7EZK - chains A and D of the 5 polymer chains in the assembly; structure by electron microscopy, 3.10 A resolution.

Chain A:
Name: Chimera of Guanine nucleotide-binding protein G(i) subunit alpha-1 and Guanine nucleotide-binding protein G(s) subunit alpha isoforms short
From: Homo sapiens
UniProt: chimeric construct of P63096, P63092: residues 1-18 from P63096 (GNAI1_HUMAN) positions 1-18 (same numbers); residues 19-59 from P63092 positions 26-66 (UniProt number = residue number + 7); residues 60-180 from P63096 (GNAI1_HUMAN) positions 60-180 (same numbers); residues 181-361 from P63092 positions 204-384 (UniProt number = residue number + 23)
Chain sequence (361 residues; numbered 1 to 361; the number before each row is that of its first residue):
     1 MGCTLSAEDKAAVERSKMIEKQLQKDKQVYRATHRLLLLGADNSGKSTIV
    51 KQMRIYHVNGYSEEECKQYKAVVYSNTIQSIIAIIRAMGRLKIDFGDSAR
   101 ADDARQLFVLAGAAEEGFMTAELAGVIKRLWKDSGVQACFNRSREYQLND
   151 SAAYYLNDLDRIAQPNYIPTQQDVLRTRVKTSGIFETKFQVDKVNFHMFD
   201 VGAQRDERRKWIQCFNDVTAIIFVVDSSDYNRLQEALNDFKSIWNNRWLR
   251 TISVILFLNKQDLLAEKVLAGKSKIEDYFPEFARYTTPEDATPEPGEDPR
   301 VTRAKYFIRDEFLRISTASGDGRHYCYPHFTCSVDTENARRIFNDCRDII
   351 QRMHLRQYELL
Not modelled in the structure: 1-5, 53-181
Sequence notes: engineered mutation Asp42 (Gly49 in P63092), Asn43 (Glu50 in P63092), Tyr56 (Leu63 in P63092), Ala203 (Gly226 in P63092), Asp226 (Ala249 in P63092), Asp229 (Ser252 in P63092), Asp239 (Leu272 in P63092), Ser333 (Ala366 in P63092), Ala339 (Ile372 in P63092), Ile342 (Val375 in P63092)
Curated features (UniProtKB/Swiss-Prot):
  - lipidation: Gly2 (N-myristoyl glycine), Cys3 (S-palmitoyl cysteine)
  - region: Asp173 to Lys180 (G2 motif)
  - binding site (GTP): Ser151, Leu175 to Lys180
  - modified residue: Arg178 (ADP-ribosylarginine)

Chain D:
Name: Cholecystokinin receptor type A
From: Homo sapiens
UniProt: P32238 (CCKAR_HUMAN); residue numbers follow UniProt; this construct covers 1-428
Chain sequence (428 residues; each row starts with the number of its first residue):
     1 MDVVDSLLVNGSNITPPCELGLENETLFCLDQPRPSKEWQPAVQILLYSL
    51 IFLLSVLGNTLVITVLIRNKRMRTVTNIFLLSLAVSDLMLCLFCMPFNLI
   101 PNLLKDFIFGSAVCKTTTYFMGTSVSVSTFNLVAISLERYGAICKPLQSR
   151 VWQTKSHALKVIAATWCLSFTIMTPYPIYSNLVPFTKNNNQTANMCRFLL
   201 PNDVMQQSWHTFLLLILFLIPGIVMMVAYGLISLELYQGIKFEASQKKSA
   251 KERKPSTTSSGKYEDSDGCYLQKTRPPRKLELRQLSTGSSSRANRIRSNS
   301 SAANLMAKKRVIRMLIVIVVLFFLCWMPIFSANAWRAYDTASAERRLSGT
   351 PISFILLLSYTSSCVNPIIYCFMNKRFRLGFMATFPCCPNPGPPGARGEV
   401 GEEEEGGTTGASLSRFSYSHMSASVPPQ
Not modelled in the structure: 1-37, 247-300, 386-428
Disulfides: Cys114-Cys196
Curated features (UniProtKB/Swiss-Prot):
  - lipidation: Cys387 (S-palmitoyl cysteine)
  - glycosylation (N-linked (GlcNAc...) asparagine): Asn10, Asn24, Asn190
Reported in the primary citation:
  - mutagenesis - I296G: unchanged binding to Chimera of Guanine nucleotide-binding protein G(i) subunit alpha-1 and Guanine nucleotide-binding protein G(s) subunit alpha isoforms short (chain A)
  - mutagenesis - I296G: unchanged signaling with Chimera of Guanine nucleotide-binding protein G(i) subunit alpha-1 and Guanine nucleotide-binding protein G(s) subunit alpha isoforms short (chain A)
  - mutagenesis - F107A, R197A, N333A, R336A, E344A, L347A, S348A: abolished binding to Cholecystokinin-8
  - specificity-determining residues: Arg197, Ile296

Interface between chain A and chain D:
Residue-residue contacts - 39 pairs, chain A then chain D:
  Gln28(A) - Val151(D)  hydrogen bond (side chain-backbone)
  Arg31(A) - Arg150(D)  hydrogen bond (backbone-side chain)
  Arg31(A) - Val151(D)
  Arg31(A) - Thr154(D)
  Ala32(A) - Val151(D)  hydrophobic
  His34(A) - Leu147(D)  hydrogen bond (side chain-backbone)
  His34(A) - Arg150(D)
  Val194(A) - Gln148(D)
  Phe343(A) - Leu147(D)  hydrophobic
  Cys346(A) - Leu147(D)
  Arg347(A) - Cys144(D)
  Arg347(A) - Pro146(D)
  Arg347(A) - Glu235(D)  salt bridge
  Ile350(A) - Pro146(D)
  Ile350(A) - Leu147(D)  hydrophobic
  Gln351(A) - Ile143(D)  hydrogen bond (side chain-backbone)
  Gln351(A) - Glu235(D)  hydrogen bond
  Arg352(A) - Asn304(D)
  His354(A) - Ala142(D)  hydrogen bond (side chain-backbone)
  His354(A) - Ile143(D)
  His354(A) - Ser149(D)
  Leu355(A) - Ile143(D)  hydrophobic
  Leu355(A) - Lys308(D)
  Arg356(A) - Arg376(D)  hydrogen bond (backbone-side chain)
  Gln357(A) - Thr76(D)
  Gln357(A) - Asn374(D)
  Tyr358(A) - Thr76(D)
  Tyr358(A) - Arg139(D)
  Tyr358(A) - Ala142(D)
  Tyr358(A) - Val311(D)
  Tyr358(A) - Met314(D)
  Glu359(A) - Asn304(D)
  Glu359(A) - Ala307(D)
  Glu359(A) - Lys375(D)
  Leu360(A) - Arg310(D)  hydrogen bond (backbone-side chain)
  Leu360(A) - Met314(D)  hydrophobic
  Leu360(A) - Met373(D)
  Leu361(A) - Met373(D)  hydrogen bond (backbone-backbone)
  Leu361(A) - Lys375(D)
Other interface residues (no listed pair), chain A (22 interface residues in all): Asp192, Phe196, Asp290
Other interface residues (no listed pair), chain D (26 interface residues in all): Leu236, Gln246, Arg378

In short:
22 residues of chain A and 26 residues of chain D are in contact, with 9 hydrogen bonds and 1 salt bridge.
Polar contacts include Arg347(A)-Glu235(D), Gln28(A)-Val151(D) and Arg31(A)-Arg150(D). The paper reports that
F107A, R197A and N333A of chain D, among others, abolish binding to Cholecystokinin-8; specificity
determinants Arg197(D) and Ile296(D); 8 substitutions were tested in all.
Here chain A is Chimera of Guanine nucleotide-binding protein G(i) subunit alpha-1 and Guanine
nucleotide-binding protein G(s) subunit alpha isoforms short and chain D is Cholecystokinin receptor type A,
both from Homo sapiens. Entry 7EZK (Cryo-EM structure of an activated Cholecystokinin A receptor (CCKAR)-Gs
complex) was determined by electron microscopy, deposited together with 7EZH and 7EZM.
